PDB entry 9JXS | electron microscopy, 2.93 A resolution | chains G and A of the 13 polymer chains in the assembly

Chain G:
Name: CRISPR system Cascade subunit CasC
Organism: Candidatus Cloacimonetes bacterium ADurb.Bin088
Reference sequence: A0A1V6F8B5 (A0A1V6F8B5_9BACT); numbering as in UniProt (aligned over 1-378)
Amino-acid sequence (378 residues; row label = number of the first residue in the row):
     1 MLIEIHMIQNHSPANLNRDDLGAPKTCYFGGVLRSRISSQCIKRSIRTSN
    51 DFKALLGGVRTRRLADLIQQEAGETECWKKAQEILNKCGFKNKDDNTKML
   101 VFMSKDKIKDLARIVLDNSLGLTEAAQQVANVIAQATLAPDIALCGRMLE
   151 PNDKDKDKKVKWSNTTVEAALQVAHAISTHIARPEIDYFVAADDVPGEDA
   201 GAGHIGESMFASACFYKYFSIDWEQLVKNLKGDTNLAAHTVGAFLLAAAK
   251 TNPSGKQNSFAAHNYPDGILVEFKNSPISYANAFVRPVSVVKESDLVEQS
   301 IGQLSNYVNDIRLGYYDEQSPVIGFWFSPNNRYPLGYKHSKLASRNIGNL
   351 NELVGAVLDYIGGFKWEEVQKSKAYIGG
Not modelled in the structure: 55-140, 147-166, 315-321, 363-378

Chain A:
Molecule: 61-nt RNA strand
Sequence (61 nucleotides; numbered -7 to 53; the number before each row is that of its first residue; numbers below 1 keep their minus sign (G-7 is residue -7)):
    -7 GUGAACCGGAUUGCCGUCAGGAAAUUAGGUGCGCUUAGCAGUAUUCCCCA
    43 CGCAUGUGGGG
Not modelled in the structure: 46, 53

Chain G / chain A interface:
Residue-residue contacts (34):
  Leu16(G) with A2(A), phosphate contact
  Asn17(G) with G1(A), phosphate contact
  Arg18(G) with G1(A), hydrogen bond to the sugar; A2(A), salt bridge to the phosphate; U3(A), salt bridge to the phosphate
  Asp19(G) with G1(A), base contact
  Asp20(G) with G1(A), base contact
  Lys25(G) with G1(A), salt bridge to the phosphate
  Ser38(G) with G1(A), phosphate contact
  Gln40(G) with C-1(A), hydrogen bond to the sugar; G0(A), phosphate contact; G1(A), hydrogen bond to the phosphate
  Cys41(G) with G0(A), sugar contact
  Lys43(G) with C-1(A), salt bridge to the phosphate
  Arg44(G) with G0(A), salt bridge to the phosphate
  Cys145(G) with C-1(A), phosphate contact
  Gly146(G) with C-2(A), phosphate contact; C-1(A), phosphate contact
  Val167(G) with G-7(A), hydrogen bond to the base
  Glu168(G) with G-7(A), base contact
  Ala169(G) with C-2(A), phosphate contact
  Tyr188(G) with C7(A), base contact
  Phe189(G) with G5(A), base contact; C7(A), phosphate contact
  Val190(G) with G5(A), hydrogen bond to the sugar; C6(A), phosphate contact; C7(A), hydrogen bond to the phosphate
  Ala191(G) with G5(A), hydrogen bond to the sugar
  Ala192(G) with C6(A), phosphate contact
  His204(G) with G5(A), base contact
  Gly255(G) with U3(A), phosphate contact
  Lys256(G) with U3(A), hydrogen bond to the phosphate
  Asn258(G) with U3(A), sugar contact; U4(A), phosphate contact
Also at the interface, not in a pair above, chain G (27 interface residues in all): Ala200, Ser259
Also at the interface, not in a pair above, chain A (12 interface residues in all): U9

Overview:
27 residues of chain G and 12 residues of chain A are in contact, with 8 hydrogen bonds and 5 salt bridges.
Among the polar pairs are Val167(G)-G-7(A), Arg18(G)-G1(A) and Gln40(G)-C-1(A).
Here chain G is CRISPR system Cascade subunit CasC (Candidatus Cloacimonetes bacterium ADurb.Bin088) and chain
A is a 61-nt RNA strand. Entry 9JXS (Cryo-EM structure of Cas5-HNH Cascade bound with dsDNA) was determined by
electron microscopy (same publication as 8ZM3, 8ZOL, 8ZP9 and 8ZP7).
